5T6J - chains A and C of the 3 polymer chains in the assembly; structure by X-ray diffraction, 1.75 A resolution.

[Chain A]
Name: Kinetochore protein SPC24
Source organism: Saccharomyces cerevisiae (strain ATCC 204508 / S288c)
UniProt: Q04477 (SPC24_YEAST); residue numbers follow UniProt; this construct covers 155-213
Amino-acid sequence (59 residues; numbered 155 to 213; the number before each row is that of its first residue):
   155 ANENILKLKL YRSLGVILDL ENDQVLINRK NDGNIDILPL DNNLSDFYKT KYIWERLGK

[Chain C]
Name: Kinetochore-associated protein DSN1
Source organism: Saccharomyces cerevisiae
UniProt: P40568 (DSN1_YEAST); residues 560-572 here = UniProt positions 560-572
Amino-acid sequence (13 residues; row label = number of the first residue in the row):
   560 QQLLKGLSLS FSK
Not modelled in the structure: 572
What the authors report for this chain:
  - mutagenesis - S567D/S569D: abolished binding to Spc24/Spc25
  - post-translational modification sites: Ser567 (proposed by the authors, not directly observed)

[Chain A / chain C interface]
Residue-residue contacts (10):
  Glu157(A) - Ser569(C)
  Glu157(A) - Phe570(C)
  Leu160(A) - Gly565(C)
  Leu160(A) - Leu566(C)  hydrophobic
  Leu160(A) - Ser569(C)
  Lys161(A) - Leu566(C)
  Lys163(A) - Leu562(C)
  Leu164(A) - Leu563(C)  hydrophobic
  Leu164(A) - Leu566(C)  hydrophobic
  Ser167(A) - Leu562(C)

[Summary]
The chain A/chain C interface involves 6 residues from each chain. The paper reports that S567D/S569D of chain
C abolish binding to Spc24/Spc25; a modification site at Ser567(C).
Here chain A is Kinetochore protein SPC24 (Saccharomyces cerevisiae (strain ATCC 204508 / S288c)) and chain C
is Kinetochore-associated protein DSN1 (Saccharomyces cerevisiae). Entry 5T6J (Structure of the MIND Complex
Shows a Regulatory Focus of Yeast Kinetochore Assembly) was determined by X-ray diffraction, deposited
together with 5T58 and 5T59.
